4NLJ - chains A and B; structure by X-ray diffraction, 1.40 A resolution.

[Chain A (and B)]
Protein: Beta-lactoglobulin-1/B
Organism: Ovis aries
Notes: engineered mutation(s): H20Y; chain B of this document is another copy of the same molecule, construct and numbering; everything in this record applies to it too
UniProt: P67976 (LACB_SHEEP); residues 1-162 here correspond to UniProt positions 19-180 (UniProt number = residue number + 18)
Amino-acid sequence (162 residues; numbered 1 to 162; the number before each row is that of its first residue):
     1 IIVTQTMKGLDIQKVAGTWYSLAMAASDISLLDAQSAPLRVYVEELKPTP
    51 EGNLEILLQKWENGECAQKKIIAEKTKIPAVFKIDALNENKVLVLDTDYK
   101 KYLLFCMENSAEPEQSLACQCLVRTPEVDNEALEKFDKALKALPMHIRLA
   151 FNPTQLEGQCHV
Disulfides: Cys-66/Cys-160, Cys-106/Cys-119

[Interface between chain A and chain B]
Contacting residue pairs (21):
  Ile-29(A) with Ala-150(B); Phe-151(B), hydrophobic
  Asp-33(A) with Asp-33(B); Ala-34(B), hydrogen bond (side chain-backbone); Gln-35(B); Arg-40(B), salt bridge
  Ala-34(A) with Asp-33(B), hydrogen bond (backbone-side chain)
  Arg-40(A) with Asp-33(B), salt bridge
  His-146(A) with Arg-148(B); Leu-149(B); Ala-150(B), hydrogen bond (backbone-backbone)
  Ile-147(A) with Arg-148(B); Leu-149(B), hydrophobic
  Arg-148(A) with His-146(B); Ile-147(B); Arg-148(B), hydrogen bond (backbone-backbone)
  Leu-149(A) with His-146(B); Ile-147(B), hydrophobic
  Ala-150(A) with Ile-29(B); His-146(B), hydrogen bond (backbone-backbone)
  Phe-151(A) with Ile-29(B), hydrophobic
Interface residues without a listed pair, chain A (13 interface residues in all): Leu-32, Gln-35, Gln-155
Interface residues without a listed pair, chain B (13 interface residues in all): Leu-32, Gln-155

[Overview]
Chain A and chain B each contribute 13 residues to their interface, with 5 hydrogen bonds and 2 salt bridges.
Among the polar pairs are Asp-33(A)/Arg-40(B), Asp-33(A)/Ala-34(B) and His-146(A)/Ala-150(B).
Both chains are Beta-lactoglobulin-1/B (Ovis aries). Entry 4NLJ (Crystal structure of sheep beta-lactoglobulin
(space group P1)) was determined by X-ray diffraction together with 4NLI from the same study.
